4TND - chain A; structure by X-ray diffraction, 1.80 A resolution.

== Chain A ==
Name: G protein-coupled receptor kinase 5
Organism: Homo sapiens
Notes: EC 2.7.11.16
UniProt: P34947 (GRK5_HUMAN); numbering as in UniProt (aligned over 1-590)
Sequence (590 residues; each row starts with the number of its first residue):
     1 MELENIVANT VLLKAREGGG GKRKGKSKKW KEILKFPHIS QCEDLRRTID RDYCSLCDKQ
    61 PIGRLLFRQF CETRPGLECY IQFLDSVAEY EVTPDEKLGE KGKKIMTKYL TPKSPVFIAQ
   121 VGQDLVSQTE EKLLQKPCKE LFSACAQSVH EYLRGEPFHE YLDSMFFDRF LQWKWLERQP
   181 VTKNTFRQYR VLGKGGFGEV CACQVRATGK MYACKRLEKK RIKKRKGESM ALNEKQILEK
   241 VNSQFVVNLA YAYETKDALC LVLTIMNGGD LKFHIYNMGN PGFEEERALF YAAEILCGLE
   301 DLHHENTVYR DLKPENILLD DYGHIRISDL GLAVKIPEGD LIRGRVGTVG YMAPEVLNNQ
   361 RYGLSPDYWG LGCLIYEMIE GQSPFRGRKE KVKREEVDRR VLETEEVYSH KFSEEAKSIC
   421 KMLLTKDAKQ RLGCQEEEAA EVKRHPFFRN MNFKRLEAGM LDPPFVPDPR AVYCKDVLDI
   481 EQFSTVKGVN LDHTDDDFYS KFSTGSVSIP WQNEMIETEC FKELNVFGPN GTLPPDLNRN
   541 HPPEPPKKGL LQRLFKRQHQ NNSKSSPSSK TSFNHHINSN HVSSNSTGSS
Disordered / not traced: 1-14, 544-590
Differences from the reference sequence: conflict Lys104 (Glu in P34947), His304 (Arg in P34947), Glu438 (Gly in P34947)
Bound ions: Mg2+: Asp329 (together with AMP-PNP)
Ligand contacts: AMP-PNP (ANP; phosphoaminophosphonic acid-adenylate ester): Leu192, Gly193, Lys194, Gly195, Gly196, Val200, Ala213, Lys215, Val247, Leu263, Thr264, Ile265, Met266, Asn267, Asp270, Lys313, Leu318, Ser328, Asp329, Arg470
Curated features (UniProtKB/Swiss-Prot):
  - region: Gly20 to Ile39 (Interaction with calmodulin), Pro546 to Ser565 (Sufficient for membrane localization)
  - motif: Arg388 to Glu395 (Nuclear localization signal)
  - active site: Asp311 (Proton acceptor)
  - binding site (ATP): Leu192 to Val200, Lys215
  - modified residue: Ser484 (Phosphoserine), Thr485 (Phosphothreonine), Ser579 (Phosphoserine)
  - natural variant: Gln41 (Q41L: Exerts a protective effect in heart failure and ischemia), Asp163 (D163E: In a lung neuroendocrine carcinoma sample), His304 (R304H: this construct carries the variant)
  - mutagenesis: Lys215 (K215R: Failed to phosphorylate p53/TP53), Arg388 (R388A: Nuclear exclusion; when associated with A-389; A-391; A-393 and A-394), Lys389 (K389A: Nuclear exclusion; when associated with A-388; A-391; A-393 and A-394), Lys391 (K391A: Nuclear exclusion; when associated with A-388; A-389; A-393 and A-394), Lys393 (K393A: Nuclear exclusion; when associated with A-388; A-389; A-391 and A-394), Arg394 (R394A: Nuclear exclusion; when associated with A-388; A-389; A-391 and A-393), Ser484 (S484A: 15-20 fold defects in kinase activity; when associated with A-485), Thr485 (T485A: 15-20 fold defects in kinase activity; when associated with A-484), Leu550 (L550A: No detectable plasma membrane localization; when associated with A-551; A-554; and A-555), Leu551 (L551A: No detectable plasma membrane localization; when associated with A-550; A-554; and A-555), Leu554 (L554A: No detectable plasma membrane localization; when associated with A-550; A-551; and A-555), Phe555 (F555A: No detectable plasma membrane localization; when associated with A-550; A-551; and A-554)

== Overview ==
Ligands of chain A: AMP-PNP. UniProt lists active-site residue Asp311, 10 ATP-binding residues and 12
mutagenesis sites.
Chain A is G protein-coupled receptor kinase 5 (Homo sapiens); the structure, Crystal Structure of G
Protein-Coupled Receptor Kinase 5 in Complex with AMP-PNP, was determined by X-ray diffraction (same
publication as 4TNB).
